PDB entry 8IGR | electron microscopy, 3.10 A resolution | chains I and J of the 12 polymer chains in the assembly

[Chain I]
Molecule: DNA-directed RNA polymerase subunit beta
From: Escherichia coli (strain K12)
Notes: EC 2.7.7.6
UniProt: P0A8V2 (RPOB_ECOLI); residues 1-1342 here = UniProt positions 1-1342
Sequence (1342 residues; row label = number of the first residue in the row):
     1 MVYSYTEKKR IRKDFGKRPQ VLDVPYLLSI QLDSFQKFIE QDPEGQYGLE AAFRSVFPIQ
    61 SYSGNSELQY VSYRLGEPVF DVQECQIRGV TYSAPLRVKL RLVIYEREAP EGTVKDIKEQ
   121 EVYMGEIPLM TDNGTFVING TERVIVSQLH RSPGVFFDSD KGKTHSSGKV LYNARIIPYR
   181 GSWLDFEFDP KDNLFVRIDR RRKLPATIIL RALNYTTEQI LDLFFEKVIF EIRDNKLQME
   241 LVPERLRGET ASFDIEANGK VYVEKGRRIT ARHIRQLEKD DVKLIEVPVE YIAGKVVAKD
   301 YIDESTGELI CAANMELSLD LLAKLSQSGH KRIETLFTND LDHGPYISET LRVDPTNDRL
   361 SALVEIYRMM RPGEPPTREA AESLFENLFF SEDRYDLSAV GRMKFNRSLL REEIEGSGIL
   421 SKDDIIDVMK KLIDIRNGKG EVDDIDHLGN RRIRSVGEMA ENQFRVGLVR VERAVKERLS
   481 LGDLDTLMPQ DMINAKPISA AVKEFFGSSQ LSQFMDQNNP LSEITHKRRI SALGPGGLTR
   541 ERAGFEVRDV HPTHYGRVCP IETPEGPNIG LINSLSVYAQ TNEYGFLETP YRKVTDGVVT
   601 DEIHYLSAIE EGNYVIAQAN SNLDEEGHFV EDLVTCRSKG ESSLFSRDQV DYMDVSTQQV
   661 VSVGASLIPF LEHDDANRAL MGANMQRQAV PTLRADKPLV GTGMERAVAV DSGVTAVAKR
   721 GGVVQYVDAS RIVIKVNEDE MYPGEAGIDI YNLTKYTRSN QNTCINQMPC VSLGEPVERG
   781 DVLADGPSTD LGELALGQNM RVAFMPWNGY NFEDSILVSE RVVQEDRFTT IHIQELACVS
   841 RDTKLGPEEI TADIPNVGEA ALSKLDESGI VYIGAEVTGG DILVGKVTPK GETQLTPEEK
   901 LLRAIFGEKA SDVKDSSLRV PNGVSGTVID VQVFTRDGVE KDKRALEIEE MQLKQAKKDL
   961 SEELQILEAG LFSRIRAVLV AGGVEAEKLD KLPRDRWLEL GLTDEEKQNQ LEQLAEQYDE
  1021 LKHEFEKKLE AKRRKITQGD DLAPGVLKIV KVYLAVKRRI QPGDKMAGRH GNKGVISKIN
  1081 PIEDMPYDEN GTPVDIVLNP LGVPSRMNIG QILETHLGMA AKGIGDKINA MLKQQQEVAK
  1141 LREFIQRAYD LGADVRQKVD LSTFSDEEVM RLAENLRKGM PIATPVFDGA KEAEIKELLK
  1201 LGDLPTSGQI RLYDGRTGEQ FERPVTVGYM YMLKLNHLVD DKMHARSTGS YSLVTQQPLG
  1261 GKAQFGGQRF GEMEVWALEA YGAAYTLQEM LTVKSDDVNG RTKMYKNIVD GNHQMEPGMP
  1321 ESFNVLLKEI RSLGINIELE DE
Disordered / not traced: 1, 225-345, 968-1020
UniProt features mapped onto this chain:
  - modified residue (N6-acetyllysine): Lys1022, Lys1200
  - mutagenesis: Ile561 (I561S: Resistant to antibiotics salinamide A and B), Ile569 (I569S: Resistant to antibiotics salinamide A and B), Ala665 (A665E: Resistant to antibiotics salinamide A and B), Asp675 (D675A/G: Resistant to antibiotics salinamide A and B), Asn677 (N677H/K: Resistant to antibiotics salinamide A and B), Leu680 (L680M: Resistant to antibiotics salinamide A and B), Glu813 (E813K: Disrupts the enzyme's active center)

[Chain J]
Molecule: DNA-directed RNA polymerase subunit beta'
From: Escherichia coli (strain K12)
Notes: EC 2.7.7.6
UniProt: P0A8T7 (RPOC_ECOLI); residues 1-1407 here = UniProt positions 1-1407
Sequence (1407 residues; each row starts with the number of its first residue):
     1 MKDLLKFLKA QTKTEEFDAI KIALASPDMI RSWSFGEVKK PETINYRTFK PERDGLFCAR
    61 IFGPVKDYEC LCGKYKRLKH RGVICEKCGV EVTQTKVRRE RMGHIELASP TAHIWFLKSL
   121 PSRIGLLLDM PLRDIERVLY FESYVVIEGG MTNLERQQIL TEEQYLDALE EFGDEFDAKM
   181 GAEAIQALLK SMDLEQECEQ LREELNETNS ETKRKKLTKR IKLLEAFVQS GNKPEWMILT
   241 VLPVLPPDLR PLVPLDGGRF ATSDLNDLYR RVINRNNRLK RLLDLAAPDI IVRNEKRMLQ
   301 EAVDALLDNG RRGRAITGSN KRPLKSLADM IKGKQGRFRQ NLLGKRVDYS GRSVITVGPY
   361 LRLHQCGLPK KMALELFKPF IYGKLELRGL ATTIKAAKKM VEREEAVVWD ILDEVIREHP
   421 VLLNRAPTLH RLGIQAFEPV LIEGKAIQLH PLVCAAYNAD FDGDQMAVHV PLTLEAQLEA
   481 RALMMSTNNI LSPANGEPII VPSQDVVLGL YYMTRDCVNA KGEGMVLTGP KEAERLYRSG
   541 LASLHARVKV RITEYEKDAN GELVAKTSLK DTTVGRAILW MIVPKGLPYS IVNQALGKKA
   601 ISKMLNTCYR ILGLKPTVIF ADQIMYTGFA YAARSGASVG IDDMVIPEKK HEIISEAEAE
   661 VAEIQEQFQS GLVTAGERYN KVIDIWAAAN DRVSKAMMDN LQTETVINRD GQEEKQVSFN
   721 SIYMMADSGA RGSAAQIRQL AGMRGLMAKP DGSIIETPIT ANFREGLNVL QYFISTHGAR
   781 KGLADTALKT ANSGYLTRRL VDVAQDLVVT EDDCGTHEGI MMTPVIEGGD VKEPLRDRVL
   841 GRVTAEDVLK PGTADILVPR NTLLHEQWCD LLEENSVDAV KVRSVVSCDT DFGVCAHCYG
   901 RDLARGHIIN KGEAIGVIAA QSIGEPGTQL TMRTFHIGGA ASRAAAESSI QVKNKGSIKL
   961 SNVKSVVNSS GKLVITSRNT ELKLIDEFGR TKESYKVPYG AVLAKGDGEQ VAGGETVANW
  1021 DPHTMPVITE VSGFVRFTDM IDGQTITRQT DELTGLSSLV VLDSAERTAG GKDLRPALKI
  1081 VDAQGNDVLI PGTDMPAQYF LPGKAIVQLE DGVQISSGDT LARIPQESGG TKDITGGLPR
  1141 VADLFEARRP KEPAILAEIS GIVSFGKETK GKRRLVITPV DGSDPYEEMI PKWRQLNVFE
  1201 GERVERGDVI SDGPEAPHDI LRLRGVHAVT RYIVNEVQDV YRLQGVKIND KHIEVIVRQM
  1261 LRKATIVNAG SSDFLEGEQV EYSRVKIANR ELEANGKVGA TYSRDLLGIT KASLATESFI
  1321 SAASFQETTR VLTEAAVAGK RDELRGLKEN VIVGRLIPAG TGYAYHQDRM RRRAAGEAPA
  1381 APQVTAEDAS ASLAELLNAG LGGSDNE
Disordered / not traced: 1-15, 931-1136, 1376-1407
Ion coordination: Zn2+ site 1: Cys70, Cys72, Cys85, Cys88; Mg2+: Asp460, Asp462, Asp464; Zn2+ site 2: Cys814, Cys888, Cys895, Cys898
UniProt features mapped onto this chain:
  - binding site (Zn(2+)): Cys70, Cys72, Cys85, Cys88, Cys814, Cys888, Cys895, Cys898
  - binding site (Mg(2+)): Asp460, Asp462, Asp464
  - modified residue: Lys983 (N6-acetyllysine)
  - mutagenesis: Gln504 (Q504P: Resistant to antibiotics salinamide A and B), Asn690 (N690D: Resistant to antibiotics salinamide A and B), Met697 (M697V: Resistant to antibiotics salinamide A and B), Ala735 (A735T: Resistant to antibiotics salinamide A and B), Arg738 (R738C/H/P/S: Resistant to antibiotics salinamide A and B), Ala748 (A748E: Resistant to antibiotics salinamide A and B), Pro758 (P758S/T: Resistant to antibiotics salinamide A and B), Phe763 (F763C: Resistant to antibiotics salinamide A and B), Ser775 (S775A: Resistant to antibiotics salinamide A and B), Ala779 (A779T/V: Resistant to antibiotics salinamide A and B), Arg780 (R780C: Resistant to antibiotics salinamide A and B), Gly782 (G782A/C: Resistant to antibiotics salinamide A and B), 1 further mutagenesis entry in UniProt

[How chain I and chain J interact]
Residue-residue contacts (372):
  Phe545(I) with Lys781(J)
  Arg548(I) with Arg780(J), hydrogen bond (backbone-side chain)
  Asp549(I) with Pro750(J); His777(J); Arg780(J)
  Val550(I) with Phe773(J), hydrophobic; His777(J), hydrogen bond (backbone-side chain); Arg780(J)
  His551(I) with Phe773(J)
  Pro552(I) with Phe773(J), hydrophobic; His777(J)
  Tyr555(I) with Val769(J); Phe773(J)
  Cys559(I) with Arg780(J), hydrogen bond (backbone-side chain)
  Pro560(I) with Phe773(J), hydrophobic; Thr776(J); Arg780(J), hydrogen bond (backbone-side chain)
  Ile561(I) with Thr776(J)
  Glu565(I) with Leu783(J)
  Gly566(I) with Ala787(J)
  Ile569(I) with Leu783(J), hydrophobic
  Gly570(I) with Arg780(J)
  Asn573(I) with Arg780(J), hydrogen bond
  Gln618(I) with Leu770(J)
  Asn620(I) with Asn768(J)
  Thr635(I) with Leu770(J)
  Ser642(I) with Leu770(J)
  Thr657(I) with Val769(J)
  Val660(I) with Val769(J), hydrophobic
  Leu671(I) with Tyr772(J), hydrogen bond (backbone-side chain)
  Glu672(I) with Phe763(J); Gly766(J); Leu767(J), hydrogen bond (backbone-backbone); Tyr772(J)
  His673(I) with Phe763(J), hydrogen bond (side chain-backbone); Arg764(J), hydrogen bond (side chain-backbone); Glu765(J); Gly766(J)
  Asp674(I) with Phe763(J); Tyr772(J), hydrogen bond (backbone-side chain)
  Asp675(I) with Arg744(J), salt bridge; Phe763(J); Tyr772(J)
  Ala676(I) with Tyr772(J); Thr776(J); Ala779(J), hydrophobic
  Asn677(I) with Ala779(J)
  Ala679(I) with Tyr772(J)
  Leu680(I) with Leu783(J), hydrophobic
  Phe804(I) with Ala637(J); Ser638(J), hydrogen bond (backbone-side chain)
  Met805(I) with Ala633(J); Ala637(J)
  Pro806(I) with Asp505(J); Ala632(J); Ala637(J)
  Trp807(I) with Ala633(J), hydrophobic
  Asn808(I) with Pro359(J); Phe629(J); Ala630(J); Ala633(J)
  Gly809(I) with Val357(J); Pro359(J); Phe629(J)
  Tyr810(I) with Pro359(J)
  Asn811(I) with Asp505(J)
  Phe812(I) with Val357(J), hydrophobic; Pro451(J); Phe461(J), hydrophobic; Ser503(J); Gln504(J), hydrogen bond (backbone-side chain); Asp505(J); Phe629(J), hydrophobic
  Glu813(I) with Ala459(J); Phe461(J); Gln504(J)
  Asp814(I) with Phe461(J); Asp462(J)
  Ser815(I) with Val357(J); Phe461(J)
  Arg841(I) with Gly257(J)
  Lys844(I) with Thr48(J)
  Gln894(I) with Lys76(J), hydrogen bond (side chain-backbone); Arg77(J), hydrogen bond
  Gln1061(I) with Lys445(J)
  Pro1062(I) with Ala446(J)
  Gly1063(I) with Val354(J); Thr356(J); Ala446(J)
  Lys1065(I) with Asp462(J)
  Lys1073(I) with Asp462(J), salt bridge
  Gly1074(I) with Phe461(J)
  Val1075(I) with Thr356(J); Phe461(J), hydrogen bond (backbone-backbone); Asp462(J); Gly463(J)
  Ile1076(I) with Thr356(J)
  Ser1077(I) with Val357(J)
  Asn1099(I) with Asp505(J), hydrogen bond
  Pro1100(I) with Ala637(J); Ser638(J); Val639(J), hydrophobic; Met725(J)
  Leu1101(I) with Gln504(J); Met725(J), hydrophobic; Ala730(J), hydrophobic; Arg731(J)
  Val1103(I) with Val639(J), hydrophobic
  Pro1104(I) with Met725(J), hydrophobic
  Ser1105(I) with Arg731(J), hydrogen bond; Gln736(J)
  Arg1106(I) with Arg731(J)
  Met1107(I) with Gln736(J); Gln739(J); Leu740(J), hydrophobic; Phe763(J), hydrophobic
  Ile1109(I) with Met644(J), hydrophobic; Leu740(J), hydrophobic
  Ile1112(I) with Val639(J), hydrophobic; Ile641(J)
  His1116(I) with Gly640(J); Ile641(J), hydrogen bond (side chain-backbone)
  Phe1187(I) with Leu767(J); Val769(J), hydrophobic; Tyr772(J), hydrophobic
  Glu1192(I) with Ile641(J); Asp642(J); Arg764(J), salt bridge
  Lys1196(I) with Asp642(J), salt bridge
  Ser1207(I) with Asp642(J)
  Gln1209(I) with Ser638(J); Gly640(J)
  Glu1219(I) with Arg634(J), salt bridge
  Phe1221(I) with Ala633(J)
  Glu1222(I) with Tyr512(J), hydrogen bond; Arg634(J); Ser635(J); Gly636(J)
  Arg1223(I) with Ser635(J); Gly636(J); Phe719(J), hydrogen bond (side chain-backbone); Asn720(J); Ser721(J)
  Val1225(I) with Gly636(J); Ser638(J)
  Thr1226(I) with Ser638(J), hydrogen bond (backbone-side chain); Val639(J), hydrogen bond (side chain-backbone); Gly640(J)
  Val1239(I) with Ser353(J); Val354(J), hydrophobic; Lys445(J)
  Asp1240(I) with Lys445(J), salt bridge
  Lys1242(I) with Arg352(J); Val354(J); Gln465(J)
  Met1243(I) with Arg352(J); Ser353(J); Lys371(J); Met372(J), hydrophobic; Lys445(J)
  His1244(I) with Gly351(J); Arg352(J), hydrogen bond (backbone-backbone)
  Ala1245(I) with Ser350(J); Gly351(J); Met372(J); Glu375(J)
  Arg1246(I) with Asp348(J), salt bridge; Tyr349(J), hydrogen bond (backbone-backbone); Ser350(J), hydrogen bond (backbone-backbone); Glu375(J); Leu376(J)
  Ser1247(I) with Asp348(J); Tyr349(J), hydrogen bond (backbone-backbone); Glu375(J), hydrogen bond (backbone-side chain)
  Thr1248(I) with Asp348(J); Tyr349(J)
  Tyr1251(I) with Asp348(J), hydrogen bond
  Leu1253(I) with Arg99(J), hydrogen bond (backbone-side chain); Pro251(J), hydrophobic; Val253(J), hydrophobic
  Val1254(I) with Arg99(J), hydrogen bond (backbone-side chain); Leu249(J); Pro251(J); Arg337(J)
  Thr1255(I) with Arg337(J); Asn341(J)
  Gln1256(I) with Arg99(J)
  Gln1257(I) with Asn341(J), hydrogen bond (side chain-backbone); Lys345(J); Arg346(J)
  Pro1258(I) with Arg346(J); Val347(J); Asp348(J)
  Leu1259(I) with Arg346(J)
  Phe1265(I) with Glu375(J)
  Gly1267(I) with Arg346(J), hydrogen bond (backbone-side chain); Val347(J); Ser350(J)
  Gln1268(I) with Lys345(J); Arg346(J); Val347(J), hydrogen bond (backbone-backbone); Ser350(J), hydrogen bond (backbone-side chain); Gly351(J); Arg352(J)
  Arg1269(I) with Arg339(J), hydrogen bond (side chain-backbone); Gln340(J), hydrogen bond (side chain-backbone); Gly344(J), hydrogen bond (side chain-backbone); Lys345(J); Arg346(J)
  Phe1270(I) with Gly344(J); Lys345(J), hydrogen bond (backbone-backbone); Val347(J), hydrophobic; Ile434(J), hydrophobic; His469(J)
  Gly1271(I) with Gly344(J)
  Glu1272(I) with Leu343(J); Arg798(J), salt bridge
  Met1273(I) with Thr428(J)
  Glu1274(I) with Asn424(J); Ala426(J); Thr428(J); Ile434(J)
  Val1275(I) with Leu343(J)
  Trp1276(I) with Arg798(J); Val801(J); Val917(J); Gln921(J)
  Ala1277(I) with Thr428(J); His430(J); Arg431(J); Ile434(J), hydrophobic; Gln921(J)
  Leu1278(I) with Met484(J), hydrophobic
  Glu1279(I) with Ala914(J); Leu1347(J); Val1351(J); Ile1357(J)
  Ala1280(I) with Arg431(J), hydrogen bond (backbone-side chain); Glu913(J); Ile918(J); Gln921(J)
  Tyr1281(I) with Arg431(J), hydrogen bond (side chain-backbone); Ile434(J), hydrogen bond (side chain-backbone); Leu483(J); Met484(J), hydrophobic; Asn489(J), hydrogen bond
  Gly1282(I) with Leu483(J); Gly1360(J); Thr1361(J), hydrogen bond (backbone-backbone)
  Ala1283(I) with Glu479(J); Leu483(J)
  Ala1284(I) with Glu479(J), hydrogen bond (backbone-side chain); Leu1356(J); Ile1357(J), hydrophobic; Thr1361(J), hydrogen bond (backbone-side chain); Gly1362(J)
  Tyr1285(I) with Glu475(J); Glu479(J), hydrogen bond (backbone-side chain); Leu1356(J); Thr1361(J)
  Thr1286(I) with Leu422(J); Ala476(J); Glu479(J), hydrogen bond
  Leu1287(I) with Val1351(J), hydrophobic
  Gln1288(I) with Gly1354(J), hydrogen bond (side chain-backbone); Arg1355(J); Leu1356(J)
  Glu1289(I) with Val470(J); Pro471(J); Leu472(J), hydrogen bond (side chain-backbone); Thr473(J), hydrogen bond; Ala476(J)
  Met1290(I) with Val347(J)
  Leu1291(I) with Lys345(J), hydrogen bond (backbone-side chain); Val1351(J); Gly1354(J)
  Lys1294(I) with Val347(J); Asp348(J), hydrogen bond (backbone-backbone); Tyr349(J); Val470(J), hydrogen bond (side chain-backbone); Leu472(J)
  Ser1295(I) with Lys345(J); Arg346(J), hydrogen bond (side chain-backbone)
  Asp1296(I) with Lys345(J), salt bridge
  Met1304(I) with Thr473(J)
  Tyr1305(I) with Tyr349(J); Pro379(J), hydrophobic; Tyr382(J)
  Ile1308(I) with Pro379(J), hydrophobic; Phe380(J), hydrophobic; Leu472(J), hydrophobic
  Val1309(I) with Pro379(J); Gly383(J); Glu386(J)
  His1313(I) with Phe380(J); Leu472(J); Thr473(J); Leu474(J), hydrogen bond (backbone-backbone); Gln477(J), hydrogen bond
  Met1315(I) with Thr473(J)
  Gly1318(I) with Gly1354(J)
  Met1319(I) with Phe17(J), hydrophobic; Val1353(J)
  Pro1320(I) with Lys345(J); Ile1352(J); Val1353(J)
  Glu1321(I) with Arg99(J), salt bridge
  Ser1322(I) with Arg337(J); Asn341(J); Leu342(J)
  Phe1323(I) with Ile20(J), hydrophobic; Leu342(J); Ile1352(J), hydrophobic; Val1353(J), hydrophobic
  Val1325(I) with Arg99(J); Leu249(J), hydrophobic; Arg337(J)
  Leu1326(I) with Ile331(J), hydrophobic; Arg337(J); Phe338(J), hydrophobic; Leu342(J), hydrophobic
  Lys1328(I) with Glu100(J); Met102(J); Leu245(J); Leu249(J)
  Glu1329(I) with Leu245(J); Leu327(J); Met330(J)
  Ile1330(I) with Ile331(J), hydrophobic
  Arg1331(I) with Trp33(J); Met102(J), hydrogen bond; Pro243(J)
  Ser1332(I) with Met102(J); Pro243(J); Leu245(J); Tyr269(J), hydrogen bond; Leu327(J)
  Leu1333(I) with His113(J); Trp115(J), hydrophobic; Pro243(J); Leu307(J), hydrophobic; Leu327(J), hydrophobic
  Gly1334(I) with Leu24(J); Ala25(J), hydrogen bond (backbone-backbone); His113(J), hydrogen bond (backbone-side chain)
  Ile1335(I) with Ile22(J), hydrophobic; Ala23(J); Trp33(J); Phe116(J), hydrophobic; Ala1336(J), hydrophobic
  Asn1336(I) with Lys21(J); Ile22(J); Ala23(J), hydrogen bond (backbone-backbone); Leu24(J); Met29(J); Trp33(J)
  Ile1337(I) with Ile20(J), hydrophobic; Lys21(J)
  Glu1338(I) with Ile20(J); Lys21(J), hydrogen bond (backbone-backbone)
  Leu1339(I) with Phe17(J), hydrophobic; Ala19(J); Ile20(J), hydrophobic
  Glu1340(I) with Phe17(J); Asp18(J), hydrogen bond (backbone-backbone); Ala19(J), hydrogen bond (backbone-backbone); Lys21(J); Arg1341(J), salt bridge
  Asp1341(I) with Glu16(J); Phe17(J); Asp18(J)
  Glu1342(I) with Glu16(J)
Interface residues without a listed pair, chain I (162 interface residues in all): His554, Thr563, Arg637, Glu641, Pro1044, Leu1113, Pro1224, Gly1249, Gly1260, Thr1292, Gln1314
Interface residues without a listed pair, chain J (190 interface residues in all): Phe49, Glu69, Leu239, Val244, Pro246, Asp248, Asp256, Leu265, Ala328, Ile355, Tyr360, Pro369, Lys378, Ile394, Leu429, Leu432, Gln435, Gly444, Cys454, Asp460, Ala467, Leu508, Tyr537, Asp643, Ile722, Gly732, Ile755, Thr757, Ser775, Ala784, Leu788, Thr797, Phe1319, Leu1332

[Summary]
The interface between chain I and chain J involves 162 residues on one side and 190 on the other; the contacts
include 64 hydrogen bonds and 11 salt bridges. Among the polar pairs are Asp675(I)-Arg744(J),
Lys1073(I)-Asp462(J) and Glu1192(I)-Arg764(J).
Here chain I is DNA-directed RNA polymerase subunit beta and chain J is DNA-directed RNA polymerase subunit
beta', both from Escherichia coli (strain K12). Entry 8IGR (Cryo-EM structure of CII-dependent transcription
activation complex) was determined by electron microscopy together with 8IGS from the same study.
